8ZU2 - chain A; structure by X-ray diffraction, 1.80 A resolution.

== Chain A ==
Protein: Membrane-associated tyrosine- and threonine-specific cdc2-inhibitory kinase
Organism: Homo sapiens
Notes: EC 2.7.11.1
UniProt: Q99640 (PMYT1_HUMAN); numbering as in UniProt (aligned over 75-361)
Amino-acid sequence (287 residues; row label = number of the first residue in the row):
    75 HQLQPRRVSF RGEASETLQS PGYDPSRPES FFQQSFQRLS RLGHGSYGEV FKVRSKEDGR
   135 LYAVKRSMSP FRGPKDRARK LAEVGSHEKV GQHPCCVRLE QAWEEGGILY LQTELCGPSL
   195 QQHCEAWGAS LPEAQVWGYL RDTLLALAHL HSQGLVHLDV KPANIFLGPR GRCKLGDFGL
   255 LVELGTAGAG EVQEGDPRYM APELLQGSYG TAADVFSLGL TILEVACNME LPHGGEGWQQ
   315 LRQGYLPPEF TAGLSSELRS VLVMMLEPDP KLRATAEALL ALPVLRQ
Disordered / not traced: 87-93, 202-203, 259-263
Small-molecule neighbours:
  - A1D85 (2-azanyl-5-[2-(1,4-diazepan-1-yl)pyridin-4-yl]-3-(2,6-dimethyl-3-oxidanyl-phenyl)benzamide): Leu116, Gly117, Tyr121, Val124, Ala137, Val138, Lys139, Glu157, His161, Val171, Leu185, Thr187, Glu188, Leu189, Cys190, Gly191, Lys235, Ala237, Asn238, Phe240, Gly250, Asp251, Phe252
  - glycine (GLY): Ser334, Met338, Leu356
UniProt features mapped onto this chain:
  - active site: Asp233 (Proton acceptor)
  - binding site (ATP): Leu116 to Val124, Lys139
  - binding site (Mg(2+)): Asn238, Asp251, Gly253
  - modified residue (Phosphoserine): Ser94, Ser120, Ser143, Ser160
  - mutagenesis: Asn238 (N238A: Loss of kinase activity), Asp251 (D251A: Loss of kinase activity)

== Overview ==
Bound to chain A: glycine and compound A1D85. From UniProt: active-site residue Asp233, 10 ATP-binding
residues, 3 Mg2+-binding residues and 2 mutagenesis sites.
Chain A is Membrane-associated tyrosine- and threonine-specific cdc2-inhibitory kinase (Homo sapiens); the
structure, Crystal Structure of Human Myt1 Kinase domain Bounded with compound 8g, was determined by X-ray
diffraction (same publication as 8ZTX, 8ZUD and 8ZUL).
